PDB entry 2F2B | X-ray diffraction, 1.68 A resolution | chain A

# Chain A
Name: Aquaporin aqpM
From: Methanothermobacter marburgensis str. Marburg
UniProt: Q9C4Z5 (AQPM_METTM); residue numbers follow UniProt; this construct covers 1-246
Sequence (246 residues; numbered 1 to 246; the number before each row is that of its first residue):
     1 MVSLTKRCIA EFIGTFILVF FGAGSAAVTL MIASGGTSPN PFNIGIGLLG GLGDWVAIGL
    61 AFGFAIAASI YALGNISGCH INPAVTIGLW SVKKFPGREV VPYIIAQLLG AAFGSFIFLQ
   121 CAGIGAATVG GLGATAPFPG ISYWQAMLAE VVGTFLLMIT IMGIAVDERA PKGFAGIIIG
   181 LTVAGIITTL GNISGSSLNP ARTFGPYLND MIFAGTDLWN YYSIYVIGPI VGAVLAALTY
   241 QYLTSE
Not modelled in the structure: 246
Curated features (UniProtKB/Swiss-Prot):
  - motif: Asn82 to Ala84 (NPA 1), Asn199 to Ala201 (NPA 2)
What the authors report for this chain:
  - specificity-determining residues: Ile187 (by similarity / conservation)

# Summary
From the paper: the specificity determinant Ile187.
Chain A is Aquaporin aqpM (Methanothermobacter marburgensis str. Marburg); the structure, Crystal structure of
integral membrane protein Aquaporin AqpM at 1.68A resolution, was determined by X-ray diffraction, deposited
together with 2EVU.
